Entry 5BP5 (X-ray diffraction, 2.18 A resolution); this record covers chains A and C of the 3 polymer chains in the assembly.

# Chain A
Name: Ha-33
Organism: Clostridium botulinum
Reference sequence: Q45871 (Q45871_CLOBO); residue numbers follow UniProt; this construct covers 2-293
Sequence (296 residues; numbered 2 to 297; the number before each row is that of its first residue):
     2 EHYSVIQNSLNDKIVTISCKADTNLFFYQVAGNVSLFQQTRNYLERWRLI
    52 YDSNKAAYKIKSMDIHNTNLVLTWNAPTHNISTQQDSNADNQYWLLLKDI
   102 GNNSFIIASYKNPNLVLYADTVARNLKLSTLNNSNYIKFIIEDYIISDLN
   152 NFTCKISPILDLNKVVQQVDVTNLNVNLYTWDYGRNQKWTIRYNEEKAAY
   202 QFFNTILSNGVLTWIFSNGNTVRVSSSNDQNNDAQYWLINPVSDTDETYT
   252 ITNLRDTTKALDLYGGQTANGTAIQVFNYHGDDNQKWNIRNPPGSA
Unresolved in the structure: 2-8, 295-297
Differences from the reference sequence: expression tag (294-297)
Small-molecule neighbours: 1-methylethyl 1-thio-galactoside (IPT; 1-methylethyl 1-thio-beta-D-galactopyranoside): Asp263, Leu264, Tyr265, Gly266, Gln276, Phe278, His281, Asn285, Gln286
From the paper describing this entry:
  - binding site for 1-methylethyl 1-thio-galactoside: Asp263, Gly266, Gln276, Phe278, His281, Asp283, Asn285

# Chain C
Name: Ha-17
Organism: Clostridium botulinum
Reference sequence: Q45878 (Q45878_CLOBO); residues 1-145 here correspond to UniProt positions 2-146 (UniProt number = residue number + 1)
Sequence (147 residues; each row starts with the number of its first residue; numbers below 1 keep their minus sign (Gly-1 is residue -1)):
    -1 GPSVERTFLPNGNYNIKSIFSGSLYLNPVSKSLTFSNESSANNQKWNVEY
    49 MAENRCFKISNVAEPNKYLSYDNFGFISLDSLSNRCYWFPIKIAVNTYIM
    99 LSLNKVNELDYAWDIYDTNENILSQPLLLLPNFDIYNSNQMFKLEKI
Unresolved in the structure: -1 to 1
Differences from the reference sequence: expression tag (-1 to 0)

# How chain A and chain C interact
Contacting residue pairs - 15 pairs, chain A then chain C:
  Trp75(A) - Leu107(C)  hydrophobic
  Pro78(A) - Leu107(C)  hydrophobic
  Pro78(A) - Phe131(C)
  Thr79(A) - Phe131(C)
  His80(A) - Phe131(C)
  Lys112(A) - Glu106(C)  salt bridge
  Asn113(A) - Asn105(C)
  Asn113(A) - Leu107(C)
  Asn113(A) - Tyr109(C)  hydrogen bond
  Asn115(A) - Tyr109(C)  hydrogen bond
  Leu116(A) - Pro129(C)  hydrophobic
  Leu116(A) - Phe131(C)  hydrophobic
  Leu132(A) - Tyr114(C)
  Asn133(A) - Tyr114(C)
  Asn134(A) - Tyr114(C)
Interface residues without a listed pair, chain A (13 interface residues in all): Leu129, Thr131
Interface residues without a listed pair, chain C (9 interface residues in all): Leu128, Asp132

# Overview
Chain A and chain C form an interface of 13 and 9 residues respectively, with 2 hydrogen bonds and 1 salt
bridge. Polar contacts include Lys112(A)-Glu106(C), Asn113(A)-Tyr109(C) and Asn115(A)-Tyr109(C). Ligands of
chain A: 1-methylethyl 1-thio-galactoside. The paper reports a binding site for 1-methylethyl
1-thio-galactoside at Asp263(A), Gly266(A) and Gln276(A) among others.
Chain A is Ha-33 and chain C is Ha-17, both from Clostridium botulinum; the structure, Crystal structure of
HA17-HA33-IPT, was determined by X-ray diffraction, deposited together with 5BQU.
